8E8L - chains 3 and 4 of the 6 polymer chains in the assembly; structure by electron microscopy, 3.13 A resolution.

[Chain 3]
Molecule: Capsid protein VP3
Source organism: Human poliovirus 1 Mahoney
UniProtKB: B0L5R5 (B0L5R5_9ENTO); residues 1-235 here correspond to UniProt positions 342-576 (UniProt number = residue number + 341)
Amino-acid sequence (235 residues; numbered 1 to 235; the number before each row is that of its first residue):
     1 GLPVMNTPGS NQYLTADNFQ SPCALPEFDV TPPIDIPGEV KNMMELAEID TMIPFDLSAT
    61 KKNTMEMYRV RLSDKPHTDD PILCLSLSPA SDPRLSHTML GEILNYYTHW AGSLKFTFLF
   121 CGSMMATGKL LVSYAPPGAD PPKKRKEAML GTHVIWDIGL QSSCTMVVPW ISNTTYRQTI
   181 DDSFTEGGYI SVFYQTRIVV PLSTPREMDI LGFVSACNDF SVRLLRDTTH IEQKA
Differences from the reference sequence: conflict Arg71 (Gln412 in B0L5R5)

[Chain 4]
Molecule: Capsid protein VP4
Source organism: Human poliovirus 1 Mahoney
UniProtKB: P03300 (POLG_POL1M); numbering as in UniProt (aligned over 2-69)
Amino-acid sequence (68 residues; row label = number of the first residue in the row):
     2 GAQVSSQKVG AHENSNRAYG GSTINYTTIN YYRDSASNAA SKQDFSQDPS KFTEPIKDVL
    62 IKTAPMLN
Unresolved in the structure: 11-23, 67-69
Curated features (UniProtKB/Swiss-Prot):
  - site: Asn69 (Cleavage)
  - lipidation: Gly2 (N-myristoyl glycine)

[Chain 3 / chain 4 interface]
Pairs across the interface (25; chain 3 residue first):
  Asn18(3) with Ala40(4); Ala41(4), hydrogen bond (side chain-backbone)
  Gln20(3) with Ile30(4), hydrogen bond (side chain-backbone); Asn31(4); Tyr32(4), hydrogen bond (side chain-backbone); Tyr33(4); Ser38(4); Ala40(4)
  Ser21(3) with Ser38(4), hydrogen bond (backbone-side chain)
  Pro22(3) with Tyr33(4), hydrophobic; Ser38(4)
  Cys23(3) with Ser38(4)
  Pro26(3) with Asp35(4)
  Glu27(3) with Asp35(4), hydrogen bond (backbone-side chain)
  Glu39(3) with Gln48(4), hydrogen bond (backbone-side chain); Phe53(4)
  Val40(3) with Gln48(4); Phe53(4), hydrophobic
  Lys41(3) with Asp45(4); Phe46(4); Gln48(4)
  Glu45(3) with Gln48(4), hydrogen bond; Phe53(4)
  Glu48(3) with Pro50(4)
  Gln161(3) with Thr64(4), hydrogen bond (side chain-backbone)
Interface residues without a listed pair, chain 3 (15 interface residues in all): Gly38, Ile49
Interface residues without a listed pair, chain 4 (18 interface residues in all): Arg34, Asn39, Lys43, Lys52

[Summary]
15 residues of chain 3 face 18 of chain 4 across their interface, with 8 hydrogen bonds. Polar contacts
include Asn18(3)-Ala41(4), Gln20(3)-Ile30(4) and Gln20(3)-Tyr32(4).
Chain 3 is Capsid protein VP3 and chain 4 is Capsid protein VP4, both from Human poliovirus 1 Mahoney; the
structure, 9H2 Fab-poliovirus 1 complex, was determined by electron microscopy together with 8E8R, 8E8S, 8E8X,
8E8Y and 8E8Z from the same study.
